8REW - chains B and D of the 9 polymer chains in the assembly; structure by electron microscopy, 2.98 A resolution.

# Chain B (and D)
Name: Transforming growth factor beta-1
Organism: Homo sapiens
Notes: fragment: lap; chain D of this document is another copy of the same molecule, construct and numbering; everything in this record applies to it too
Reference sequence: P01137 (TGFB1_HUMAN); numbering as in UniProt (aligned over 1-390)
Sequence (390 residues; each row starts with the number of its first residue):
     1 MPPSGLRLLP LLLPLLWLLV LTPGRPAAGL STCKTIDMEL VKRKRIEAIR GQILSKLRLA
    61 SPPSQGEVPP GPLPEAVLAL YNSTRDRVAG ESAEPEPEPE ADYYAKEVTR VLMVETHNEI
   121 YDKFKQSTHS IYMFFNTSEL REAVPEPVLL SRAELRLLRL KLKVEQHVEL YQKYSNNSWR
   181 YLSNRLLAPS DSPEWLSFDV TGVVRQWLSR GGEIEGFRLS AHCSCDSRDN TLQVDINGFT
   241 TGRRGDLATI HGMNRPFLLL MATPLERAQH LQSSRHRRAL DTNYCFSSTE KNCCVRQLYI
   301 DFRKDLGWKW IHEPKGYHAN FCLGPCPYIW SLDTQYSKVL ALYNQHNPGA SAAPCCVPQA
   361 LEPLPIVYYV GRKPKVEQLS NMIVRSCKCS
Not modelled in the structure: 1-279, 333-339 (chain D: 1-283)
Disulfides: Cys-285/Cys-294, Cys-293/Cys-356, Cys-322/Cys-387, Cys-326/Cys-389
Curated features (UniProtKB/Swiss-Prot):
  - region: Asp-226 to Gly-252 (Bowtie tail)
  - motif: Arg-244 to Asp-246 (Cell attachment site)
  - site: Arg-278, Ala-279 (Cleavage)
  - glycosylation (N-linked (GlcNAc...) asparagine): Asn-82, Asn-136, Asn-176
  - natural variant: Pro-10 (P10L: Associated with lower bone mineral density and higher frequency of vertebral fractures in Japanese post-menopausal women), Arg-45 (R45C: In IBDIMDE), Tyr-81 (Y81H: In CAEND), Arg-110 (R110C: In IBDIMDE), Arg-218 (R218C: In CAEND; R218H: In CAEND), His-222 (H222D: In CAEND), Cys-223 (C223G: In CAEND; C223R: In CAEND), Cys-225 (C225R: In CAEND), Cys-387 (C387R: In IBDIMDE)
  - mutagenesis: Cys-33 (C33S: Abolishes interchain disulfide bond with LTBP1 and/or LRRC32, and subsequent regulation of activation of TGF-beta-1), Glu-75 (E75A: Does not affect integrin-binding or activation of TGF-beta-1), Leu-158 (L158A: Does not affect integrin-binding or activation of TGF-beta-1), Leu-160 (L160A/R: Does not affect integrin-binding or activation of TGF-beta-1), Pro-193 (P193A/R: Does not affect integrin-binding or activation of TGF-beta-1), Leu-232 to Ile-236 (Strongly inhibits integrin-binding and activation of TGF-beta-1), Val-234 to Ile-236 (Strongly inhibits integrin-binding and activation of TGF-beta-1), Asn-237 (N237A: Does not affect integrin-binding or activation of TGF-beta-1), Asn-254 (N254A: Does not affect integrin-binding or activation of TGF-beta-1), Phe-257 to Leu-260 (Strongly inhibits integrin-binding and activation of TGF-beta-1), Arg-278 (R278A: Prevents cleavage and subsequent maturation of the protein. Generated in order to mimic the structure of the Transforming growth factor beta-1 proprotein)

# Interface between chain B and chain D
Disulfides between the chains: Cys-355(B)/Cys-355(D)
Contacting residue pairs - 17 pairs, chain B then chain D:
  Asn-344(B) with Asn-381(D), hydrogen bond (backbone-side chain)
  Gln-345(B) with Leu-361(D); Asn-381(D)
  Asn-347(B) with Leu-361(D); Asn-381(D); Val-384(D)
  Gly-349(B) with Asn-320(D); Phe-321(D)
  Ala-350(B) with Phe-321(D); Cys-322(D), hydrogen bond (backbone-backbone); Pro-358(D); Val-384(D), hydrophobic
  Ser-351(B) with Cys-356(D)
  Cys-355(B) with Cys-355(D), disulfide
  Val-357(B) with Val-357(D), hydrophobic; Ser-390(D)
  Ser-390(B) with Val-357(D)
Also at the interface, not in a pair above, chain B (12 interface residues in all): His-346, Pro-358, Lys-388
Also at the interface, not in a pair above, chain D (13 interface residues in all): Ser-380, Met-382

# In short
Chain B and chain D form an interface of 12 and 13 residues respectively, with 1 disulfide bond and 2 hydrogen
bonds. Among the polar pairs are Asn-344(B)/Asn-381(D) and Ala-350(B)/Cys-322(D). UniProt lists 17 mutagenesis
sites on chain B.
Both chains are Transforming growth factor beta-1 (Homo sapiens). Entry 8REW (CryoEM structure of human
GARP-lTGFbeta1 in complex with a Fab fragment derived from an activating antibody) was determined by electron
microscopy.
